PDB entry 6IY7 | electron microscopy, 10.50 A resolution (very low resolution: no residue pairs are listed; an interface is given only as per-side residue counts) | chain P

== Chain P ==
Protein: Peptide deformylase
From: Escherichia coli K-12
Notes: EC 3.5.1.88
UniProtKB: P0A6K3 (DEF_ECOLI); residues 0-168 here correspond to UniProt positions 1-169 (UniProt number = residue number + 1)
Sequence (169 residues; row label = number of the first residue in the row; numbering starts at 0):
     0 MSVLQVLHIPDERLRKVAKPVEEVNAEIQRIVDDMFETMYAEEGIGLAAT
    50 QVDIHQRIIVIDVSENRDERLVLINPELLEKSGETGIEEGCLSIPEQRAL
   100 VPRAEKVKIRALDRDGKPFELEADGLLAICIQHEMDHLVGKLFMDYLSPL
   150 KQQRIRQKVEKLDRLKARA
Not modelled in the structure: 0
Swiss-Prot annotation at these positions:
  - active site: Glu133
  - binding site (Fe cation): Cys90, His132, His136

== Overview ==
From UniProt: active-site residue Glu133 and 3 Fe cation-binding residues.
Chain P is Peptide deformylase (Escherichia coli K-12); the structure, E. coli peptide deformylase crystal
structure fitted into the cryo-EM density map of E. coli 70S ..., was determined by electron microscopy (same
publication as 6IZ7, 6IZI, 6J0A and 6J45).
